Entry 4ACU (X-ray diffraction, 1.75 A resolution); this record covers chain A.

Chain A:
Name: Beta-secretase 1
From: Homo sapiens
Notes: EC 3.4.23.46
UniProtKB: P56817 (BACE1_HUMAN); the construct has insertions or renumbered stretches relative to UniProt, so the offset changes along the chain: 484-502 = UniProt 43-61; 1-392 = UniProt 62-453
Amino-acid sequence (411 residues; row label = number of the first residue in the row):
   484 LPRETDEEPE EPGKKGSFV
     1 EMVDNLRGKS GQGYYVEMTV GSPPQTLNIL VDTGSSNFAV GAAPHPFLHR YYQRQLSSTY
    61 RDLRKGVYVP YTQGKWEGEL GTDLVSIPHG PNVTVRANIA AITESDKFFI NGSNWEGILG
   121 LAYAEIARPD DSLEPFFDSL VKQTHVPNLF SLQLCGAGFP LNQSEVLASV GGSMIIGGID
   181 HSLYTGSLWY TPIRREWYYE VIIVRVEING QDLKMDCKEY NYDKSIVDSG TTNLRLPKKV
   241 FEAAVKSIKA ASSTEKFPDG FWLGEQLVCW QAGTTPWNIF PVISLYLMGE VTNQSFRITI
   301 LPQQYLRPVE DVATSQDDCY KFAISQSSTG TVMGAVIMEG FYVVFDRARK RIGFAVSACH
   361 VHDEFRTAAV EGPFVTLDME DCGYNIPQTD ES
Disordered / not traced: 484-498, 157-170, 378-379, 385-392
Disulfides: Cys155-Cys359, Cys217-Cys382, Cys269-Cys319
Construct notes: engineered mutation Lys497 (Arg56 in P56817), Lys498 (Arg57 in P56817)
Residues lining bound ligands: QN7 ((8S)-3,3-difluoro-8-(2'-fluoro-3'-methoxybiphenyl-3-yl)-8-pyridin-4-yl-2,3,4,8-tetrahydroimidazo[1,5-a]pyrimidin-6-amine): Ser10, Gly11, Gln12, Gly13, Leu30, Asp32, Gly34, Ser35, Val69, Tyr71, Gln73, Trp76, Phe108, Ile110, Trp115, Ile118, Asp228, Ser229, Gly230, Thr231, Thr232, Ala335
Swiss-Prot annotation at these positions:
  - active site: Asp32, Asp228
  - modified residue (N6-acetyllysine): Lys65, Lys214, Lys218, Lys224, Lys238, Lys239, Lys246
  - glycosylation (N-linked (GlcNAc...) asparagine): Asn92, Asn111, Asn162, Asn293

Overview:
Ligands of chain A: compound QN7. From UniProt: active-site residues Asp32 and Asp228.
Chain A is Beta-secretase 1 (Homo sapiens); the structure, Aminoimidazoles as BACE-1 Inhibitors. X-RAY CRYSTAL
STRUCTURE OF BETA SECRETASE COMPLEXED WITH COMPOUND 14, was determined by X-ray diffraction together with 4ACX
from the same study.
